1NOS - chain A; structure by X-ray diffraction, 2.10 A resolution.

# Chain A
Protein: Inducible nitric oxide synthase
Source organism: Mus musculus
Notes: EC 1.14.13.39; fragment: oxygenase domain 115-498
UniProt: P29477 (NOS2_MOUSE); numbering as in UniProt (aligned over 115-498)
Chain sequence (388 residues; numbered 115 to 502; the number before each row is that of its first residue):
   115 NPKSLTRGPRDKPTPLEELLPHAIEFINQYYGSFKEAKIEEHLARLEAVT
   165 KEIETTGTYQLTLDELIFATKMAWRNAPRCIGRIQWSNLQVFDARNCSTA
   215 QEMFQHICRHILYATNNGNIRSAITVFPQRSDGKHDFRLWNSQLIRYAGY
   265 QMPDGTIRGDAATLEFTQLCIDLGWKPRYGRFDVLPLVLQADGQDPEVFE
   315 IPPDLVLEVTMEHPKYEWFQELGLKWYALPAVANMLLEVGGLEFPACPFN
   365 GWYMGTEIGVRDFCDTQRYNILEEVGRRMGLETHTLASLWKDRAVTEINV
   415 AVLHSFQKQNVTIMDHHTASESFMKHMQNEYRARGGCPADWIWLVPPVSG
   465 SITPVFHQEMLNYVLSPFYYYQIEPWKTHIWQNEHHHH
Not modelled in the structure: 326-334, 382-405, 446-477
Metal / ion sites: heme Fe: Cys194 (together with imidazole)
Ligand contacts: heme (HEM): Thr184, Trp188, Ala191, Pro192, Arg193, Cys194, Ile195, Gly196, Gln199, Leu203, Ser236, Met349, Phe363, Asn364, Gly365, Trp366, Met368, Met428, Tyr483, Tyr485
UniProt features mapped onto this chain:
  - binding site (heme b): Cys194, Tyr485
  - binding site (L-arginine): Gln257, Trp366, Tyr367, Glu371
  - binding site ((6R)-L-erythro-5,6,7,8-tetrahydrobiopterin): Arg375, Ile456, Trp457, Phe470
  - natural variant: Cys211 (C211R: In strain: NOD/LtJ)

# Summary
Ligands of chain A: heme. UniProt lists heme b-binding residues Cys194 and Tyr485, 4 L-arginine-binding
residues and 4 (6R)-L-erythro-5,6,7,8-tetrahydrobiopterin-binding residues.
Chain A is Inducible nitric oxide synthase (Mus musculus); the structure, Murine inducible nitric oxide
synthase oxygenase domain (delta 114), imidazole complex, was determined by X-ray diffraction (same
publication as 1NOC and 2NOS).
